PDB entry 1ZG1 | X-ray diffraction, 2.30 A resolution | chains C and A of the 4 polymer chains in the assembly

# Chain C
Molecule: 20-nt DNA strand
Sequence (20 nucleotides; numbered 1 to 20; the number before each row is that of its first residue):
     1 CGTACTCCTT AATGGGTACG

# Chain A
Molecule: Nitrate/nitrite response regulator protein narL
From: Escherichia coli
Notes: fragment: DNA binding domain (residues 147-216)
UniProt: P0AF28 (NARL_ECOLI); residue numbers follow UniProt; this construct covers 147-216
Chain sequence (82 residues; each row starts with the number of its first residue):
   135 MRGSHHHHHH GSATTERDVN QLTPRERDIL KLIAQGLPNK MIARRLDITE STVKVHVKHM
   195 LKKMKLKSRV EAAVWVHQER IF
Disordered / not traced: 135-150
Construct notes: expression tag (135-146); modified residue (175, 194, 198)
Modified positions: Mse-135 (selenomethionine); Mse-175, Mse-194, Mse-198 (selenomethionine; parent Met)
UniProt features mapped onto this chain:
  - DNA-binding region: Asn-173 to Lys-192 (H-T-H motif)

# How chain C and chain A interact
Residue-residue contacts (10):
  DA12(C) with Pro-172(A), phosphate contact; Asn-173(A), hydrogen bond to the phosphate; Arg-203(A), salt bridge to the phosphate
  DT13(C) with Lys-188(A), base contact; Val-191(A), phosphate contact; Ser-202(A), phosphate contact; Arg-203(A), salt bridge to the phosphate
  DG14(C) with Leu-195(A), phosphate contact
  DG15(C) with Lys-192(A), base contact
  DG16(C) with Lys-192(A), base contact
Also at the interface, not in a pair above, chain C (6 interface residues in all): DA11
Also at the interface, not in a pair above, chain A (10 interface residues in all): Lys-174, Lys-201

# Overview
Chain C and chain A form an interface of 6 and 10 residues respectively; the contacts include 1 hydrogen bond
and 2 salt bridges. Among the polar pairs are DA12(C)/Asn-173(A), DA12(C)/Arg-203(A) and DT13(C)/Arg-203(A).
Here chain C is a 20-nt DNA strand and chain A is Nitrate/nitrite response regulator protein narL (Escherichia
coli). Entry 1ZG1 (NarL complexed to nirB promoter non-palindromic tail-to-tail DNA site) was determined by
X-ray diffraction together with 1ZG5 from the same study.
